6VNP - chains P and A of the 3 polymer chains in the assembly; structure by X-ray diffraction, 2.42 A resolution.

[Chain P]
Molecule: 14-nt DNA strand
Sequence (14 nucleotides; numbered 0 to 13; the number before each row is that of its first residue; numbering starts at 0):
     0 GGGGGAAGGA TTCT
Bound ions: Mg2+: DT13 (together with DZ4) (shared with Asp7(A), Asp105(A), Glu106(A) of chain A)

[Chain A]
Name: DNA polymerase IV
Organism: Saccharolobus solfataricus
Notes: EC 2.7.7.7
UniProtKB: A0A0E3K6E9 (A0A0E3K6E9_SACSO); numbering as in UniProt (aligned over 1-341)
Chain sequence (341 residues; numbered 1 to 341; the number before each row is that of its first residue):
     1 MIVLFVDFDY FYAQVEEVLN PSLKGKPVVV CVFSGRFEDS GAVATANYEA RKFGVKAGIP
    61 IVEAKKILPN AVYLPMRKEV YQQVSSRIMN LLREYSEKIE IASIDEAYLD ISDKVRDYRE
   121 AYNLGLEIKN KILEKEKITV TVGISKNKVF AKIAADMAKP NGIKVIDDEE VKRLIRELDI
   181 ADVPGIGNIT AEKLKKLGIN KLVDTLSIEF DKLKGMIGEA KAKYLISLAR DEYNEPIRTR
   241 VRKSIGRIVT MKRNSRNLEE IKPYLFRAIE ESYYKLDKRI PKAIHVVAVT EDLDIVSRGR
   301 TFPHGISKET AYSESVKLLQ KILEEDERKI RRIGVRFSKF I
Bound ions: Mg2+ site 1: Asp7, Asp105, Glu106 (together with DZ4) (shared with DT13(P) of chain P); Mg2+ site 2: Asp7, Phe8, Asp105 (together with DZ4)
Ligand contacts: DZ4 (2'-deoxy-5'-O-[(R)-hydroxy{[(R)-hydroxy(phosphonooxy)phosphoryl]amino}phosphoryl]adenosine): Asp7, Phe8, Asp9, Tyr10, Phe11, Tyr12, Val43, Ala44, Thr45, Tyr48, Arg51, Ala57, Gly58, Ile104, Asp105, Glu106, Lys159

[Chain P / chain A interface]
Residue-residue contacts - 28 pairs, chain P then chain A:
  DA5(P) with Thr301(A), sugar contact; Lys339(A), phosphate contact
  DA6(P) with Arg300(A), phosphate contact; Thr301(A), hydrogen bond to the phosphate
  DG7(P) with Ser297(A), sugar contact; Arg298(A), salt bridge to the phosphate; Gly299(A), hydrogen bond to the phosphate
  DG8(P) with Val296(A), phosphate contact; Ser297(A), hydrogen bond to the phosphate
  DA9(P) with Asp294(A), phosphate contact
  DT10(P) with Ile189(A), phosphate contact; Thr190(A), phosphate contact
  DT11(P) with Gly185(A), sugar contact; Ile186(A), phosphate contact; Gly187(A), hydrogen bond to the phosphate; Asn188(A), phosphate contact; Ile189(A), hydrogen bond to the phosphate; Thr190(A), hydrogen bond to the phosphate; Lys221(A), sugar contact
  DC12(P) with Val183(A), phosphate contact; Pro184(A), phosphate contact; Gly185(A), hydrogen bond to the phosphate; Ile186(A), hydrogen bond to the phosphate; Gly187(A), phosphate contact
  DT13(P) with Ser103(A), hydrogen bond to the phosphate; Asp105(A), phosphate contact; Glu106(A), phosphate contact; Lys152(A), salt bridge to the phosphate
Interface residues without a listed pair, chain A (24 interface residues in all): Asp7, Lys193, Ile295

[Summary]
The interface between chain P and chain A involves 9 residues on one side and 24 on the other, with 9 hydrogen
bonds and 2 salt bridges. Polar pairs include DA6(P)-Thr301(A), DG7(P)-Gly299(A) and DG8(P)-Ser297(A). Chain A
binds compound DZ4.
Here chain P is a 14-nt DNA strand and chain A is DNA polymerase IV (Saccharolobus solfataricus). Entry 6VNP
(Crystal structure of DPO4 extension past 8-oxoadenine (oxoA) and dT) was determined by X-ray diffraction.
